6FGO - chains C and G of the 4 polymer chains in the assembly; structure by X-ray diffraction, 2.50 A resolution.

# Chain C
Name: Immunoglobulin gamma-1 heavy chain
Organism: Homo sapiens
UniProt: P0DOX5 (IGG1_HUMAN); residues 237-446 here correspond to UniProt positions 239-448 (UniProt number = residue number + 2)
Chain sequence (210 residues; row label = number of the first residue in the row):
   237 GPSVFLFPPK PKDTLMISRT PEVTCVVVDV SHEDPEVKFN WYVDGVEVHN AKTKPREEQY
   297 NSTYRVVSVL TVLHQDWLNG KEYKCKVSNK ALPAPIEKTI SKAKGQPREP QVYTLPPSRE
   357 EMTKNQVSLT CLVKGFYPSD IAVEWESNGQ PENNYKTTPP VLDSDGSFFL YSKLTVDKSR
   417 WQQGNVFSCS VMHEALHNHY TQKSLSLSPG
Disordered / not traced: 445-446
Construct notes: conflict Glu356 (Asp358 in P0DOX5), Met358 (Leu360 in P0DOX5)
Curated features (UniProtKB/Swiss-Prot):
  - glycosylation: Asn297 (N-linked (GlcNAc...) (complex) asparagine)
Disulfides: Cys261-Cys321, Cys367-Cys425
Glycans and other covalent adducts: glycan linked to Asn297

# Chain G
Name: Z-Ca
Organism: Staphylococcus aureus
Chain sequence (69 residues; each row starts with the number of its first residue):
     1 VDNKLNKEQQ NAFYEILHLP NLNEEQRKAF IQSLIDGGGD TNGNGYLDAE ESANLLAEAK
    61 KLNDARAPK
Disordered / not traced: 1-3, 69
Bound ions: Ca2+: Asp40, Asn42, Asn44, Tyr46, Asp48, Glu51

# Interface between chain C and chain G
Contacting residue pairs (32):
  Leu251(C) with Gln10(G), hydrogen bond (backbone-side chain); Phe13(G)
  Met252(C) with Leu5(G), hydrophobic; Gln10(G)
  Ile253(C) with Gln9(G); Gln10(G), hydrogen bond (backbone-side chain); Phe13(G), hydrophobic; Ile31(G), hydrophobic; Ile35(G), hydrophobic
  Ser254(C) with Gln9(G), hydrogen bond
  Leu309(C) with Lys28(G)
  His310(C) with Phe13(G)
  Gln311(C) with Leu17(G); Lys28(G); Ile31(G)
  Asp312(C) with Glu24(G)
  Leu314(C) with Leu17(G), hydrophobic
  Lys317(C) with Glu24(G), salt bridge
  Leu432(C) with Tyr14(G)
  His433(C) with Asn11(G); Tyr14(G); Glu15(G), salt bridge
  Asn434(C) with Gln10(G), hydrogen bond (backbone-side chain); Asn11(G), hydrogen bond; Tyr14(G)
  His435(C) with Gln10(G); Phe13(G); Tyr14(G); Leu17(G)
  Tyr436(C) with Leu5(G); Lys7(G); Gln10(G)
Other interface residues (no listed pair), chain C (18 interface residues in all): Thr250, Gly385, Glu430
Other interface residues (no listed pair), chain G (15 interface residues in all): Lys4, His18

# In short
18 residues of chain C and 15 residues of chain G are in contact, with 5 hydrogen bonds and 2 salt bridges.
Polar contacts include Lys317(C)-Glu24(G), His433(C)-Glu15(G) and Leu251(C)-Gln10(G). Asp40(G), Asn42(G),
Asn44(G), Tyr46(G), Asp48(G) and Glu51(G) form the Ca2+ site.
Here chain C is Immunoglobulin gamma-1 heavy chain (Homo sapiens) and chain G is Z-Ca (Staphylococcus aureus).
Entry 6FGO (Fc in complex with engineered calcium binding domain Z) was determined by X-ray diffraction.
